PDB entry 4JV0 | X-ray diffraction, 2.95 A resolution | chains A and C of the 3 polymer chains in the assembly

# Chain A
Molecule: DNA polymerase IV
From: Sulfolobus solfataricus
Notes: EC 2.7.7.7
Reference sequence: Q97W02 (DPO4_SULSO); numbering as in UniProt (aligned over 1-341)
Amino-acid sequence (347 residues; numbered -5 to 341; the number before each row is that of its first residue; numbers below 1 keep their minus sign (His-5 is residue -5)):
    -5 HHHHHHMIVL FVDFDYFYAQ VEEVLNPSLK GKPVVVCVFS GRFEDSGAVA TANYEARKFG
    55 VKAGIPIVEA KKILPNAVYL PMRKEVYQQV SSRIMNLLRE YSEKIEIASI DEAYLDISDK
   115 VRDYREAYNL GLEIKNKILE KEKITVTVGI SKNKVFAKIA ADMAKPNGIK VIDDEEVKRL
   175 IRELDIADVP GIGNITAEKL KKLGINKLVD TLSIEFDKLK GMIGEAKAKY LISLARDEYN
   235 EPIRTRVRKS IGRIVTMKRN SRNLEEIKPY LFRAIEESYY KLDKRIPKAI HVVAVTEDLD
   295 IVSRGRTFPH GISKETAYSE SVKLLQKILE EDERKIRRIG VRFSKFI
Disordered / not traced: -5 to 0
Construct notes: expression tag (-5 to 0)
Metal / ion sites: Ca2+ site 1: Asp7, Phe8, Asp105 (together with 2'-deoxyadenosine 5'-triphosphate); Ca2+ site 2: Ala181, Ile186
Ligand contacts: 2'-deoxyadenosine 5'-triphosphate (DTP): Asp7, Phe8, Asp9, Tyr10, Phe11, Tyr12, Val43, Ala44, Thr45, Tyr48, Arg51, Ala57, Ile104, Asp105, Glu106, Lys159
UniProt features mapped onto this chain:
  - active site: Glu106
  - binding site (Mg(2+)): Asp7, Asp105
  - site: Tyr12 (Substrate discrimination)
  - mutagenesis: Asp105 to Glu106 (Loss of function)

# Chain C
Molecule: 14-nt DNA strand
Sequence (14 nucleotides; each row starts with the number of its first residue):
    19 GGGGGAAGGA TTCC

# Chain A / chain C interface
Contacting residue pairs (30; chain A residue first):
  Ser103(A) with DC32(C), hydrogen bond to the phosphate
  Asp105(A) with DC32(C), phosphate contact
  Glu106(A) with DC32(C), sugar contact
  Lys152(A) with DC31(C), phosphate contact; DC32(C), salt bridge to the phosphate
  Val183(A) with DC31(C), phosphate contact
  Pro184(A) with DC31(C), phosphate contact
  Gly185(A) with DT30(C), phosphate contact; DC31(C), hydrogen bond to the phosphate
  Ile186(A) with DT30(C), phosphate contact; DC31(C), phosphate contact
  Gly187(A) with DT30(C), hydrogen bond to the phosphate; DC31(C), phosphate contact
  Asn188(A) with DT30(C), phosphate contact
  Ile189(A) with DT29(C), phosphate contact; DT30(C), hydrogen bond to the phosphate
  Thr190(A) with DT29(C), phosphate contact; DT30(C), hydrogen bond to the phosphate
  Lys193(A) with DT29(C), salt bridge to the phosphate
  Val296(A) with DG27(C), phosphate contact
  Ser297(A) with DG26(C), sugar contact; DG27(C), hydrogen bond to the phosphate
  Arg298(A) with DG26(C), phosphate contact; DG27(C), salt bridge to the phosphate
  Gly299(A) with DG26(C), hydrogen bond to the phosphate
  Arg300(A) with DA25(C), phosphate contact
  Thr301(A) with DA24(C), sugar contact; DA25(C), hydrogen bond to the phosphate
  Lys321(A) with DG26(C), salt bridge to the phosphate
  Lys339(A) with DA24(C), salt bridge to the phosphate
Also at the interface, not in a pair above, chain A (24 interface residues in all): Ile104, Lys221, Ile295

# Summary
Chain A and chain C form an interface of 24 and 8 residues respectively; the contacts include 8 hydrogen bonds
and 5 salt bridges. Among the polar pairs are Ser103(A)-DC32(C), Gly185(A)-DC31(C) and Gly187(A)-DT30(C).
Ligands of chain A: 2'-deoxyadenosine 5'-triphosphate.
Here chain A is DNA polymerase IV (Sulfolobus solfataricus) and chain C is a 14-nt DNA strand. Entry 4JV0
(Ring-Opening of the -OH-PdG Adduct in Ternary Complexes with the Sulfolobus solfataricus DNA polymerase Dpo4)
was determined by X-ray diffraction together with 4JUZ, 4JV1 and 4JV2 from the same study.
